6LBE - chains A and E of the 3 polymer chains in the assembly; structure by X-ray diffraction, 2.60 A resolution.

== Chain A ==
Protein: MHC class I antigen
Organism: Ctenopharyngodon idella
UniProt: Q65XY8 (Q65XY8_CTEID); residues 1-275 here correspond to UniProt positions 17-291 (UniProt number = residue number + 16)
Chain sequence (275 residues; each row starts with the number of its first residue):
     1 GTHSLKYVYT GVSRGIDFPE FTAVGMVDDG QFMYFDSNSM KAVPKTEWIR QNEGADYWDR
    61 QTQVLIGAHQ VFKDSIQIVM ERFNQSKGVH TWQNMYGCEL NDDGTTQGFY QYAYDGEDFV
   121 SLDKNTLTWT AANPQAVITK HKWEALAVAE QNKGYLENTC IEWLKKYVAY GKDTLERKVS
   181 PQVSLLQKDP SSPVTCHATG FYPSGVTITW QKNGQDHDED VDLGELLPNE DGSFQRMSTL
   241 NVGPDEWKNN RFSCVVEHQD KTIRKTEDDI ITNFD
Unresolved in the structure: 275
Disulfides: C98-C160, C196-C254
What the authors report for this chain:
  - conformationally variable residues (helix shift, side-chain flip): F72, T139, K142, W143

== Chain E ==
Protein: 9-mer peptide from RNA-DIRECTED RNA POLYMERASE L
Chain sequence (9 residues; numbered 1 to 9; the number before each row is that of its first residue):
     1 FANFCLMMI

== How chain A and chain E interact ==
Contacting residue pairs (37):
  L5(A) - F1(E)
  Y7(A) - F1(E)  hydrogen bond (side chain-backbone)
  Y7(A) - A2(E)  hydrogen bond (side chain-backbone)
  Y9(A) - A2(E)
  Y9(A) - N3(E)
  Y57(A) - F1(E)  hydrophobic
  R60(A) - F1(E)
  Q61(A) - F1(E)
  Q61(A) - A2(E)  hydrogen bond (side chain-backbone)
  V64(A) - N3(E)
  A68(A) - C5(E)  hydrophobic
  V71(A) - C5(E)
  S75(A) - I9(E)
  I78(A) - M8(E)  hydrophobic
  I78(A) - I9(E)  hydrophobic
  R82(A) - I9(E)  hydrogen bond (side chain-backbone)
  W92(A) - I9(E)  hydrophobic
  Y96(A) - A2(E)
  Y96(A) - N3(E)  hydrogen bond (side chain-backbone)
  Y110(A) - N3(E)  hydrogen bond
  T139(A) - I9(E)  hydrogen bond (side chain-backbone)
  K142(A) - M8(E)
  K142(A) - I9(E)  hydrogen bond (side chain-backbone)
  W143(A) - M7(E)
  W143(A) - M8(E)  hydrogen bond (side chain-backbone)
  W143(A) - I9(E)  hydrophobic
  L146(A) - M7(E)  hydrophobic
  V148(A) - L6(E)  hydrophobic
  Q151(A) - N3(E)  hydrogen bond
  Q151(A) - F4(E)
  Q151(A) - L6(E)
  N152(A) - N3(E)
  Y155(A) - F1(E)  hydrogen bond (side chain-backbone)
  Y155(A) - A2(E)
  Y155(A) - N3(E)
  W163(A) - F1(E)
  Y167(A) - F1(E)  hydrogen bond (side chain-backbone)
Also at the interface, not in a pair above, chain A (29 interface residues in all): L65, D74, V79, F119
The authors on this interface:
  - pairs named by the authors: R82(A)-I9(E) (hydrogen bond)
  - interface residues, chain A: Q151(A)

== Summary ==
Chain A and chain E form an interface of 29 and 9 residues respectively, with 12 hydrogen bonds. Among the
polar pairs are Y7(A)-F1(E), Y7(A)-A2(E) and Q61(A)-A2(E). The authors report a hydrogen bond between R82(A)
and I9(E). The paper reports the interface residue Q151(A); conformational variability at F72(A), T139(A) and
K142(A) among others.
Chain A is MHC class I antigen (Ctenopharyngodon idella) and chain E is a 9-mer peptide from RNA-DIRECTED RNA
POLYMERASE L; the structure, Crystal structure of bony fish MHC class I binding beta2M-2 for 2.6 angstrom, was
determined by X-ray diffraction (same publication as 5H5Z).
